4E03 - chain A; structure by X-ray diffraction, 2.45 A resolution.

Chain A:
Protein: Plasmid partitioning protein ParF
From: Escherichia coli
Reference sequence: B0ZE06 (B0ZE06_ECOLX); numbering as in UniProt (aligned over 1-206)
Sequence (206 residues; row label = number of the first residue in the row):
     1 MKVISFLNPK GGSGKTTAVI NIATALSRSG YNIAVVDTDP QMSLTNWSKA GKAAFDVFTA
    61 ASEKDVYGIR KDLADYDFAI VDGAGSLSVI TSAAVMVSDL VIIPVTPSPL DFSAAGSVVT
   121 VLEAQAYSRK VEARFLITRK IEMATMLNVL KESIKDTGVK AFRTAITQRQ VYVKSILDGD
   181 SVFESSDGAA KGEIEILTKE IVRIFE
Unresolved in the structure: 142-143
Construct notes: conflict Ile-204 (Met in B0ZE06)
Ion coordination: Mg2+: Thr-16 (together with ADP)
Small-molecule neighbours: ADP (adenosine-5'-diphosphate): Lys-10, Gly-11, Gly-12, Ser-13, Gly-14, Lys-15, Thr-16, Thr-17, Arg-139, Ile-166, Thr-167, Gln-168, Arg-169, Tyr-172, Val-173
What the authors report for this chain:
  - binding site for ADP: Arg-139
  - mutagenesis - K64A/V89Y/M96A: unchanged binding to MANT-ATP
  - mutagenesis - K64A/V89Y/M96A: unchanged catalytic activity on ATP

In short:
Bound to chain A: ADP. The paper reports a binding site for ADP at Arg-139; K64A/V89Y/M96A leave binding to
MANT-ATP unchanged.
Chain A is Plasmid partitioning protein ParF (Escherichia coli); the structure, Structure of ParF-ADP form 2,
was determined by X-ray diffraction (same publication as 4DZZ and 4E07).
